PDB entry 5LA2 | X-ray diffraction, 1.65 A resolution | chain A

== Chain A ==
Molecule: Carbohydrate binding family 6
Organism: Ruminiclostridium thermocellum
UniProt: A0A0J9WZQ7 (A0A0J9WZQ7_CLOTM); residues 37-516 here = UniProt positions 37-516
Chain sequence (491 residues; each row starts with the number of its first residue):
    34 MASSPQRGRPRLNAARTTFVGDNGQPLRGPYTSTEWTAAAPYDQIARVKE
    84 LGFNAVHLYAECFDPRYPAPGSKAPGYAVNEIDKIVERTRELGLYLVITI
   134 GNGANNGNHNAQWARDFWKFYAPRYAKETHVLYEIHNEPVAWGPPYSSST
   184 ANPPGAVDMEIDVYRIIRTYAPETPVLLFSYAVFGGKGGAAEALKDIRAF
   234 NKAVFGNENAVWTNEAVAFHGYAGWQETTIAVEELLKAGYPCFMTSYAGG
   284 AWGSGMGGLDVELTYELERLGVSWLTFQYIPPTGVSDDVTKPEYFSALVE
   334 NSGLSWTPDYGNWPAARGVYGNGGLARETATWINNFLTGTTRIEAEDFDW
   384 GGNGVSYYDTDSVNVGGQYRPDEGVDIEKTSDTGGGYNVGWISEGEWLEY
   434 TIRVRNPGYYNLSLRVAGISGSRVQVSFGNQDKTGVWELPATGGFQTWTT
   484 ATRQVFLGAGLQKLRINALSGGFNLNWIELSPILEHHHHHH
Not modelled in the structure: 34-36, 283-290, 364-371, 517-524
Sequence notes: initiating methionine (34); expression tag (35-36, 517-524); conflict Ser279 (Glu in A0A0J9WZQ7)
Ion coordination: Ca2+ site 1: Glu377, Glu379, Tyr420, Asn509; Ca2+ site 2: Asp392, Asp394, Val396, Gly407, Asp409; Ca2+ site 3: Asp392, Asp409, Trp424, Glu429
Residues lining bound ligands: beta-L-arabinopyranose (ARB): Glu411, Gly423, Trp424, Phe478, Asn507
Reported in the primary citation:
  - binding site for alpha-L-arabinofuranose: Glu68, Tyr92, Asn135, Gly136, Asn139
  - binding site for alpha-D-xylopyranose: Tyr92, Asn170, Glu171, His253, Tyr255, Ser279, Phe310
  - catalytic residues: Glu171
  - binding site for beta-D-xylopyranose: Trp69, Ala137, Val318
  - specificity-determining residues: Glu68, Tyr92, Asn139 (by similarity / conservation)
  - mutagenesis - E68A, Y92A, N139A: abolished catalytic activity
  - mutagenesis - N135A: unchanged catalytic activity

== In short ==
Ligands of chain A: beta-L-arabinopyranose. Glu377, Glu379, Tyr420 and Asn509 coordinate Ca2+ site 1. Asp392,
Asp394, Val396, Gly407 and Asp409 form the Ca2+ site 2. From the paper: the catalytic residue Glu171; E68A,
Y92A and N139A abolish catalytic activity.
Chain A is Carbohydrate binding family 6 (Ruminiclostridium thermocellum); the structure, The mechanism by
which arabinoxylanases can recognise highly decorated xylans, was determined by X-ray diffraction, deposited
together with 5LA0, 5LA1 and 5G56.
